5JTH - chains A and B; structure by X-ray diffraction, 1.84 A resolution.

# Chain A
Molecule: Calmodulin
Organism: Homo sapiens
UniProt: P62158 (CALM_HUMAN); residues 0-148 here correspond to UniProt positions 1-149 (UniProt number = residue number + 1)
Amino-acid sequence (149 residues; each row starts with the number of its first residue; numbering starts at 0):
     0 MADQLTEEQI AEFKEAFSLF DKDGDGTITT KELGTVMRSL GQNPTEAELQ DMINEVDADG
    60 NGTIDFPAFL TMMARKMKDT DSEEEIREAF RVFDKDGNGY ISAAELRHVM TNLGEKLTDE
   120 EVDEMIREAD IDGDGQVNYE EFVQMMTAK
Not modelled in the structure: 0-1
Sequence notes: engineered mutation Ala67 (Glu68 in P62158)
Bound ions: Ca2+ site 1: Asp20, Asp22, Asp24, Thr26, Glu31; Ca2+ site 2: Asp56, Asp58, Asn60, Thr62; Ca2+ site 3: Asp93, Asp95, Asn97, Tyr99, Glu104; Ca2+ site 4: Asp129, Asp131, Asp133, Gln135, Glu140

# Chain B
Molecule: Myosin light chain kinase, smooth muscle
Notes: EC 2.7.11.18
UniProt: Q15746 (MYLK_HUMAN), isoform Q15746-3; residues 1-20 here correspond to UniProt positions 1691-1710 (UniProt number = residue number + 1690)
Amino-acid sequence (22 residues; row label = number of the first residue in the row; note: 1 number in that range is skipped by the numbering (no residue carries it; nothing is unmodelled there); numbering starts at 0):
     0 XRRKWQKTGN AVRAIGRLSS M
    22 X
Not modelled in the structure: 0
Glycans and other covalent adducts: covalent link Met20-NH2_22
Modified residues: ACE (acetyl group) at position 0; NH2 (amino group) at position 22
Sequence notes: acetylation (0); amidation (22)

# Chain A / chain B interface
Contacting residue pairs - 57 pairs, chain A then chain B:
  Glu7(A) with Arg2(B), salt bridge
  Glu11(A) with Arg2(B), salt bridge; Gln5(B); Asn9(B)
  Phe12(A) with Asn9(B)
  Glu14(A) with Lys6(B)
  Ala15(A) with Asn9(B)
  Leu18(A) with Lys6(B)
  Phe19(A) with Ala10(B)
  Met36(A) with Ile14(B), hydrophobic
  Leu39(A) with Ile14(B), hydrophobic
  Met51(A) with Ile14(B); Leu17(B), hydrophobic; Ser18(B)
  Glu54(A) with Met20(B); NH2_22(B), hydrogen bond (side chain-backbone)
  Val55(A) with Leu17(B), hydrophobic; Met20(B), hydrophobic
  Phe68(A) with Ala13(B), hydrophobic
  Met71(A) with Arg16(B), hydrogen bond (backbone-side chain); Leu17(B), hydrophobic; Met20(B), hydrophobic
  Met72(A) with Asn9(B); Ala13(B), hydrophobic; Arg16(B), hydrogen bond (backbone-side chain)
  Arg74(A) with Arg16(B), hydrogen bond (backbone-side chain); Met20(B)
  Met76(A) with Arg16(B); Met20(B), hydrophobic
  Thr79(A) with Ser19(B)
  Asp80(A) with Gly15(B); Ser19(B), hydrogen bond
  Glu84(A) with Val11(B); Ile14(B); Gly15(B); Ser18(B)
  Ile85(A) with Val11(B), hydrophobic
  Ala88(A) with Val11(B), hydrophobic
  Met109(A) with Thr7(B)
  Glu114(A) with Lys3(B), salt bridge; Lys6(B), salt bridge
  Leu116(A) with Lys3(B)
  Glu120(A) with Lys3(B)
  Met124(A) with Lys3(B); Trp4(B), hydrogen bond (backbone-side chain)
  Glu127(A) with Arg1(B); Trp4(B)
  Ala128(A) with Trp4(B)
  Phe141(A) with Trp4(B), hydrophobic
  Met144(A) with Trp4(B)
  Met145(A) with Thr7(B); Gly8(B); Val11(B), hydrophobic; Arg12(B)
  Ala147(A) with Gln5(B), hydrogen bond (backbone-side chain); Arg12(B)
  Lys148(A) with Gln5(B)
Interface residues without a listed pair, chain A (44 interface residues in all): Ser17, Leu32, Val35, Gln41, Ile63, Ala73, Asp78, Phe92, Leu105, Leu112

# Overview
44 residues of chain A face 21 of chain B across their interface; the contacts include 7 hydrogen bonds and 4
salt bridges. Among the polar pairs are Glu7(A)-Arg2(B), Glu11(A)-Arg2(B) and Glu114(A)-Lys3(B). The Ca2+ site
1 is built by Asp20(A), Asp22(A), Asp24(A), Thr26(A) and Glu31(A).
Chain A is Calmodulin (Homo sapiens) and chain B is Myosin light chain kinase, smooth muscle; the structure,
Crystal structure of E67A calmodulin - CaM:RM20 analog complex, was determined by X-ray diffraction.
